Entry 1ZDW (X-ray diffraction, 2.02 A resolution); this record covers chain A.

[Chain A]
Molecule: Aromatic prenyltransferase
From: Streptomyces sp
UniProtKB: Q4R2T2 (Q4R2T2_STRC1); numbering as in UniProt (aligned over 1-307)
Chain sequence (307 residues; each row starts with the number of its first residue):
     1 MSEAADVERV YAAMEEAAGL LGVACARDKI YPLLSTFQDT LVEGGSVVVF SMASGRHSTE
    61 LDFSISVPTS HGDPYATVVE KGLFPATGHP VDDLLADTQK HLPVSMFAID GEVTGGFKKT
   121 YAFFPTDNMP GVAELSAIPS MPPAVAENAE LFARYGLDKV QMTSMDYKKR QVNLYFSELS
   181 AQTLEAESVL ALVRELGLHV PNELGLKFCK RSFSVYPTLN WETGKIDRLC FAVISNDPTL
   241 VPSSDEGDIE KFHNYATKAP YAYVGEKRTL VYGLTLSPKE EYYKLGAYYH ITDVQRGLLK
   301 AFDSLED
Unresolved in the structure: 1-2, 304-307
Ion coordination: Mg2+: Asp62 (together with geranyl S-thiolodiphosphate)
Small-molecule neighbours:
  - flaviolin (FLV): Gln161, Met162, Tyr175, Phe213, Ser214, Tyr216, Ala232, Val271, Tyr288, Val294, Gln295, Leu298
  - geranyl S-thiolodiphosphate (GST): Val47, Val49, Asp62, Ser64, Ile65, Ser66, Ala108, Lys119, Tyr121, Phe123, Met162, Asn173, Tyr175, Tyr216, Thr218, Arg228, Lys284, Tyr288
From the paper describing this entry:
  - binding site for flaviolin: Ser214, Tyr288, Gln295
  - specificity-determining residues: Gly286 (proposed by the authors, not directly observed)

[Summary]
Ligands of chain A: flaviolin and geranyl S-thiolodiphosphate. The paper reports a binding site for flaviolin
at Ser214, Tyr288 and Gln295; the specificity determinant Gly286.
Chain A is Aromatic prenyltransferase (Streptomyces sp); the structure, Co-crystal structure of Orf2 an
aromatic prenyl transferase from Streptomyces sp. strain CL190 complexed with GSPP ..., was determined by
X-ray diffraction, deposited together with 1ZB6, 1ZCW and 1ZDY.
